PDB entry 6HHT | electron microscopy, 4.05 A resolution (low resolution: residue-level contacts below are approximate; hydrogen-bond / salt-bridge calls are withheld) | chains A1 and t2 of the 75 polymer chains in the assembly

# Chain A1 (and t2)
Name: Echovirus 18 capsid protein 1
Organism: Echovirus E18
Notes: chain t2 of this document is another copy of the same molecule, construct and numbering; everything in this record applies to it too
UniProt: Q8V635 (Q8V635_9ENTO); residues 1001-1287 here correspond to UniProt positions 569-855 (UniProt number = residue number - 432)
Amino-acid sequence (287 residues; numbered 1001 to 1287; the number before each row is that of its first residue):
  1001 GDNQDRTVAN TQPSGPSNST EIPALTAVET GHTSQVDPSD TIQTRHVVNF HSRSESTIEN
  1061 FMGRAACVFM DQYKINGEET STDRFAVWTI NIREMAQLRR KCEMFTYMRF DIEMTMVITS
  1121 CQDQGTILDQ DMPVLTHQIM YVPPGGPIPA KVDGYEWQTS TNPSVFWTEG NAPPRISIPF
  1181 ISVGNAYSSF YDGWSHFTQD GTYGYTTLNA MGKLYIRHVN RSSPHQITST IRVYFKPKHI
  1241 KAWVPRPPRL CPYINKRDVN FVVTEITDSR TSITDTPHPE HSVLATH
Not modelled in the structure: 1001-1042, 1123-1131, 1276-1287

# How chain A1 and chain t2 interact
Pairs across the interface - 19 pairs, chain A1 then chain t2:
  P1133(A1) - S1120(t2)
  Y1155(A1) - M1095(t2)
  Y1155(A1) - Q1097(t2)
  Q1158(A1) - M1070(t2)
  S1160(A1) - A1065(t2)
  S1160(A1) - A1066(t2)
  F1166(A1) - Y1234(t2)
  T1168(A1) - G1170(t2)
  T1168(A1) - N1171(t2)
  N1171(A1) - G1170(t2)
  V1183(A1) - V1048(t2)
  S1195(A1) - T1044(t2)
  T1207(A1) - H1046(t2)
  L1208(A1) - H1046(t2)
  V1219(A1) - T1119(t2)
  V1219(A1) - R1232(t2)
  N1220(A1) - T1119(t2)
  N1220(A1) - S1120(t2)
  S1222(A1) - C1121(t2)
Other interface residues (no listed pair), chain A1 (18 interface residues in all): V1134, T1206, S1223, P1224
Other interface residues (no listed pair), chain t2 (22 interface residues in all): Q1043, R1064, C1067, K1101, V1117, Q1122, E1169

# Summary
18 residues of chain A1 and 22 residues of chain t2 are in contact.
Chain A1 and chain t2 are both Echovirus 18 capsid protein 1 (Echovirus E18); the structure, Echovirus 18 Open
particle without two pentamers, was determined by electron microscopy (same publication as 6HBG, 6HBH, 6HBJ,
6HBK and 6HBL).
